6FYU - chains D and G of the 9 polymer chains in the assembly; structure by X-ray diffraction, 2.64 A resolution.

== Chain D (and G) ==
Name: Hemagglutinin
From: Influenza A virus
Notes: chain G of this document is another copy of the same molecule, construct and numbering; everything in this record applies to it too
UniProtKB: A0A4Y5QYN9 (A0A4Y5QYN9_9INFA); the construct lacks a stretch of the UniProt sequence and is renumbered around it, so the offset changes along the chain: 11-141 = UniProt 19-149; 143-158 = UniProt 150-165; 159-330 = UniProt 168-339
Sequence (321 residues; numbered 11 to 330 plus 2 insertion-coded residues; 1 number in that range is skipped by the numbering (no residue carries it; nothing is unmodelled there); the number before each row is that of its first residue; a row labelled like 158A-158B holds insertion residues (158A, then the next letters in order)):
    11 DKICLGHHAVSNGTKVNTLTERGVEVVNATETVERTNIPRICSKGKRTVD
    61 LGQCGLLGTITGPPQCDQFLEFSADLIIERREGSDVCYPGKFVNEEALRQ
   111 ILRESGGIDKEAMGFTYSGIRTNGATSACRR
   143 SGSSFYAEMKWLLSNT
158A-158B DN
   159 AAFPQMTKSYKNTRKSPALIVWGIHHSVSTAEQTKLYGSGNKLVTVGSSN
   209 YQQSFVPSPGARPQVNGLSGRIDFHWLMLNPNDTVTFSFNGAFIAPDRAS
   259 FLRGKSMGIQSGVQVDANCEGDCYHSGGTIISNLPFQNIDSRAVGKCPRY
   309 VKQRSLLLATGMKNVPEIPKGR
Disordered / not traced: 328-330
Disulfide bonds: Cys52-Cys277, Cys64-Cys76, Cys97-Cys139, Cys281-Cys305
Covalent attachments: N-acetylglucosamine (NAG) linked to Asn38, Asn240
Ion coordination: Na+ near Asp95 (its only coordinating residue here)

== Interface between chain D and chain G ==
Contacting residue pairs (11; chain D residue first):
  Lys101(D) with Asn208(G); Gln210(G)
  Ser216(D) with Ser212(G), hydrogen bond
  Ala219(D) with Thr244(G)
  Pro221(D) with Gly205(G); Ser206(G); Thr242(G)
  Arg229(D) with Ser206(G), hydrogen bond (side chain-backbone); Ser207(G); Gln210(G)
  Asp231(D) with Gln210(G)
Interface residues without a listed pair, chain D (8 interface residues in all): Arg220, Val223
Interface residues without a listed pair, chain G (10 interface residues in all): Thr203, Asp241

== Summary ==
8 residues of chain D face 10 of chain G across their interface; the contacts include 2 hydrogen bonds. Polar
contacts include Ser216(D)-Ser212(G) and Arg229(D)-Ser206(G). Covalently linked N-acetylglucosamine: at
Asn38(D) and Asn240(D).
Both chains are Hemagglutinin (Influenza A virus). Entry 6FYU (Structure of H7(A/Shanghai/2/2013) Influenza
Hemagglutinin in complex SD36) was determined by X-ray diffraction (same publication as 6CNV, 6FYT and 6FYW).
